5OJ7 - chain A; structure by X-ray diffraction, 1.58 A resolution.

Chain A:
Molecule: NAD-dependent protein deacylase
Source organism: Xenopus tropicalis
Notes: EC 3.5.1.-
Reference sequence: Q28CB4 (Q28CB4_XENTR); numbering as in UniProt (aligned over 32-315)
Chain sequence (286 residues; each row starts with the number of its first residue):
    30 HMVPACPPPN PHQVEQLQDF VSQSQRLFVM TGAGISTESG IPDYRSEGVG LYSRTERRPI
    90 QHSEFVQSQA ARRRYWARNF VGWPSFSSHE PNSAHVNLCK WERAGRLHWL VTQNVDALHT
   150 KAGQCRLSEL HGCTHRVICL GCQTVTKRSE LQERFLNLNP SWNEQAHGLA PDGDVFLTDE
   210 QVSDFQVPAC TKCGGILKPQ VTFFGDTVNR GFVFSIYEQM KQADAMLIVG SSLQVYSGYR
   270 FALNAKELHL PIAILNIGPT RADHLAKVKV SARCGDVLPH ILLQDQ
Differences from the reference sequence: expression tag (30-31)
Disulfide bonds: Cys154 forms a disulfide with the same residue of a neighbouring copy of this chain
Bound ions: Zn2+: Cys168, Cys171, Cys219, Cys222
Small-molecule neighbours: Adenosine-5-Diphosphoribose (AR6; [(2R,3S,4R,5R)-5-(6-aminopurin-9-yl)-3,4-dihydroxy-oxolan-2-yl]methyl [hydroxy-[[(2R,3S,4R,5S)-3,4,5-trihydroxyoxolan-2-yl]methoxy]phosphoryl] hydrogen phosphate): Val32, Pro33, Gly61, Ala62, Gly63, Thr66, Glu67, Asp72, Tyr73, Arg74, Ser75, Gln142, Asn143, His160, Gly259, Ser260, Ser261, Leu262, Val264, Leu284, Asn285, Ile286, Gly287, Pro288, Ala301, Arg302, Cys303
Reported in the primary citation:
  - catalytic residues: His160, Thr231
  - binding site for Adenosine-5-Diphosphoribose: Tyr73
  - mutagenesis - Y73F: increased catalytic activity
  - mutagenesis - R101A, Y104F, R107A, D201A, D203A: decreased binding to HMG-peptide
  - mutagenesis - N108A: decreased binding to HMG-substrate
  - contacts within the chain: Arg107-Asp203 (salt bridge), Tyr73-Pro200
  - conformationally variable residues (order/disorder transition): Trp191 to Thr207

Overview:
Chain A binds Adenosine-5-Diphosphoribose. Cys168, Cys171, Cys219 and Cys222 coordinate Zn2+. The paper
reports catalytic residues His160 and Thr231; R101A, Y104F and R107A, among others, reduce binding to
HMG-peptide; 7 substitutions were tested in all.
Chain A is NAD-dependent protein deacylase (Xenopus tropicalis); the structure, Sirtuin 4 orthologue from
Xenopus Tropicalis in complex with ADP-ribose, was determined by X-ray diffraction together with 5OJN and 5OJO
from the same study.
